PDB entry 2Z3H | X-ray diffraction, 1.50 A resolution | chains C and D of the 4 polymer chains in the assembly

== Chain C (and D) ==
Name: Blasticidin-S deaminase
Source organism: Aspergillus terreus
Notes: EC 3.5.4.23; chain D of this document is another copy of the same molecule, construct and numbering; everything in this record applies to it too
UniProtKB: P0C2P0 (BSD_ASPTE); residue numbers follow UniProt; this construct covers 1-130
Chain sequence (130 residues; each row starts with the number of its first residue):
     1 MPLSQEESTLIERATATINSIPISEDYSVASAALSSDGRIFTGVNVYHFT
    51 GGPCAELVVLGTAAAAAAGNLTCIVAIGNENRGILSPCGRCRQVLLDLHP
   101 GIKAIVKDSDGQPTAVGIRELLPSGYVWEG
Not modelled in the structure: 1-2, 125-130 (chain D: 1-2, 124-130)
Bound ions: Zn2+: Cys54, Cys88, Cys91
Small-molecule neighbours: deaminohydroxy blasticidin-s (BLO; 1-(4-{[(3R)-3-amino-5-{[(Z)-amino(imino)methyl](methyl)amino}pentanoyl]amino}-2,3,4-trideoxy-D-erythro-hex-2-enopyranuronosyl)-4-hydroxypyrimidin-2(1h)-one): Glu25, Asp26, Ser28, Val29, Asn45, Tyr47, Cys54, Ala55, Glu56, Arg82, Leu85, Ser86, Pro87, Cys88, Cys91

== Interface between chain C and chain D ==
Residue-residue contacts (21):
  Cys88(C) with Gln93(D)
  Gly89(C) with Gly89(D); Arg90(D); Gln93(D), hydrogen bond (backbone-side chain); Leu122(D)
  Arg90(C) with Gly89(D); Arg90(D)
  Arg92(C) with Leu122(D); Pro123(D)
  Gln93(C) with Cys88(D); Gly89(D), hydrogen bond (side chain-backbone)
  Glu120(C) with Pro123(D)
  Leu121(C) with Pro123(D)
  Leu122(C) with Gly89(D); Arg92(D); Leu122(D), hydrophobic
  Pro123(C) with Arg92(D), hydrogen bond (backbone-side chain); Glu120(D); Leu121(D); Pro123(D)
  Ser124(C) with Leu121(D)
Interface residues without a listed pair, chain C (11 interface residues in all): Thr50
Interface residues without a listed pair, chain D (10 interface residues in all): Thr50

== In short ==
Chain C and chain D form an interface of 11 and 10 residues respectively; the contacts include 3 hydrogen
bonds. Polar contacts include Gly89(C)-Gln93(D) and Pro123(C)-Arg92(D). Ligands of chain C: deaminohydroxy
blasticidin-s. Cys54(C), Cys88(C) and Cys91(C) coordinate Zn2+.
Chain C and chain D are both Blasticidin-S deaminase (Aspergillus terreus); the structure, Crystal structure
of blasticidin S deaminase (BSD) complexed with deaminohydroxy blasticidin S, was determined by X-ray
diffraction (same publication as 2Z3G, 2Z3I, 2Z3J, 1WN5 and 1WN6).
